Entry 2BIS (X-ray diffraction, 2.80 A resolution); this record covers chain A.

# Chain A
Molecule: Glga glycogen synthase
Source organism: Pyrococcus abyssi
Notes: EC 2.4.1.21
UniProt: Q9V2J8 (Q9V2J8); numbering as in UniProt (aligned over 1-437)
Chain sequence (440 residues; row label = number of the first residue in the row; numbers below 1 keep their minus sign (Gly-2 is residue -2)):
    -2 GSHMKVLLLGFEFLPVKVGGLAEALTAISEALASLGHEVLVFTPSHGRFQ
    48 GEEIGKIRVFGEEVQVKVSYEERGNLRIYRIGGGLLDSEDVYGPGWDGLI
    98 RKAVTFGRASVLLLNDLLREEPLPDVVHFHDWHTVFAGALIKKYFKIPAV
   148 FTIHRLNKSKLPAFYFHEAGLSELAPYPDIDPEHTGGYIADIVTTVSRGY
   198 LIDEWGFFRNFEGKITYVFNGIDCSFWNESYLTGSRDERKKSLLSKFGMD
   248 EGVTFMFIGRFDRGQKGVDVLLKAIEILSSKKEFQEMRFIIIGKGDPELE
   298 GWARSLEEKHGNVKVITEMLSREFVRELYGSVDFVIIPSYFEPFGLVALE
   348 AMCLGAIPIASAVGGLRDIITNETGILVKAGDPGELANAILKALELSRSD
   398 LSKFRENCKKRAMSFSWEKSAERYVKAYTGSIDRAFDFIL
Cystine bridges: Cys221-Cys350
Ligand contacts:
  - 1,4-diethylene dioxide (DIO), molecule 1: Glu170, Leu171, Pro173, Tyr185
  - 1,4-diethylene dioxide (DIO), molecule 2: Arg195, Leu198, Thr213, Tyr214, Asp430, Arg431, Ala432
  - 1,4-diethylene dioxide (DIO), molecule 3: Leu198, Ile199, Trp202, Ala432, Phe433, Ile436
  - 1,4-diethylene dioxide (DIO), molecule 4: Phe216, Arg408, Ser411, Phe412, Lys416
  - alpha-D-glucopyranose (GLC): Asp94, Arg98, Pro159, Phe161, Tyr162

# Overview
Bound to chain A: alpha-D-glucopyranose and 4 copies of 1,4-diethylene dioxide.
Chain A is Glga glycogen synthase (Pyrococcus abyssi); the structure, Structure of glycogen synthase from
Pyrococcus abyssi, was determined by X-ray diffraction (same publication as 2BFW).
